Entry 4OD4 (X-ray diffraction, 3.30 A resolution); this record covers chain A.

== Chain A ==
Protein: 4-hydroxybenzoate octaprenyltransferase
Organism: Aeropyrum pernix
Notes: EC 2.5.1.-
UniProt: Q9YBM8 (Q9YBM8_AERPE); residues 1-284 here = UniProt positions 1-284
Amino-acid sequence (303 residues; row label = number of the first residue in the row; numbers below 1 keep their minus sign (Met-18 is residue -18)):
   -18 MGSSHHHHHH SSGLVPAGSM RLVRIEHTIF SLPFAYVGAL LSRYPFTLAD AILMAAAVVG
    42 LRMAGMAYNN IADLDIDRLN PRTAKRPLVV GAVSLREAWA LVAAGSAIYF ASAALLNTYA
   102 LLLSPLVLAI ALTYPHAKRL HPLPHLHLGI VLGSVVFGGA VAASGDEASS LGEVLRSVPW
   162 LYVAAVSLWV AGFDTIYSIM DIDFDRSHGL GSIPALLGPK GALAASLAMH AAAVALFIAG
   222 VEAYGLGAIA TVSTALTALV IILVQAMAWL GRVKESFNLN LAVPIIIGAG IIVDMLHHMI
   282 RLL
Unresolved in the structure: -18 to 2, 278-284
Construct notes: expression tag (-18 to 0)
What the authors report for this chain:
  - contacts within the chain: Asp54-Lys119
  - catalytic residues: Asn50, Asp175 (proposed by the authors, not directly observed)

== Summary ==
From the paper: catalytic residues Asn50 and Asp175; contacts within the chain involving Lys119 and Asp54.
Chain A is 4-hydroxybenzoate octaprenyltransferase (Aeropyrum pernix); the structure, Apo structure of a UbiA
homolog from Aeropyrum pernix K1, was determined by X-ray diffraction together with 4OD5 from the same study.
